3RHB - chain A; structure by X-ray diffraction, 1.20 A resolution.

Chain A:
Name: Glutaredoxin-C5, chloroplastic
From: Arabidopsis thaliana
Reference sequence: Q8GWS0 (GRXC5_ARATH); residues 3-113 here correspond to UniProt positions 64-174 (UniProt number = residue number + 61)
Sequence (113 residues; row label = number of the first residue in the row):
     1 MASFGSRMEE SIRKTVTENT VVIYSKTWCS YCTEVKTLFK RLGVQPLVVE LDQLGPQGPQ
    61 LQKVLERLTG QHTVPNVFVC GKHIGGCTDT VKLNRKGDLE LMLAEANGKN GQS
Not modelled in the structure: 1-5, 106-113
Sequence notes: expression tag (1-2)
Ligand contacts: glutathione (GSH): Trp28, Cys29, Ser30, Tyr31, His72, Thr73, Val74, Pro75, Gly86, Cys87, Thr88
UniProt features mapped onto this chain:
  - binding site (glutathione): Val74, Cys87, Thr88
  - modified residue (S-glutathionyl cysteine): Cys29, Cys87
Reported in the primary citation:
  - binding site for glutathione: Cys29, His72, Val74, Cys87, Thr88
  - post-translational modification sites: Cys29, Cys87
  - contacts within the chain: Lys26-Cys32
  - catalytic residues: Cys29
  - mutagenesis - C29S: abolished catalytic activity
  - mutagenesis - C87S: unchanged catalytic activity
  - mutagenesis - C32S: increased catalytic activity on MsrB1
  - mutagenesis - C80S: unchanged catalytic activity on MsrB1

In short:
Bound to chain A: glutathione. From UniProt: 3 glutathione-binding residues. The paper reports the catalytic
residue Cys29; C29S abolishes catalytic activity; 4 substitutions were tested in all.
Chain A is Glutaredoxin-C5, chloroplastic (Arabidopsis thaliana); the structure, Crystal structure of the apo
form of glutaredoxin C5 from Arabidopsis thaliana, was determined by X-ray diffraction (same publication as
3RHC).
